3KUY - chains B and J of the 10 polymer chains in the assembly; structure by X-ray diffraction, 2.90 A resolution.

# Chain B
Name: Histone H4
Organism: Xenopus laevis
UniProt: P62799 (H4_XENLA); residues 1-102 here correspond to UniProt positions 2-103 (UniProt number = residue number + 1)
Amino-acid sequence (102 residues; each row starts with the number of its first residue):
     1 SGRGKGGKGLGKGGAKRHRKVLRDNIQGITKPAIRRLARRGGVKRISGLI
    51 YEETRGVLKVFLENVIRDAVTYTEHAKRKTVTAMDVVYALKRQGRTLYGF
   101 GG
Unresolved in the structure: 1-20

# Chain J
Molecule: 145-nt DNA strand
Sequence (145 nucleotides; each row starts with the number of its first residue; numbers below 1 keep their minus sign (DA-72 is residue -72)):
   -72 ATCAATATCCACCTGCAGATACTACCAAAAGTGTATTTGGAAACTGCTCC
   -22 ATCAAAAGGCATGTTCAGCTGATTCAGCTGAACATGCCTTTTGATGGAGC
    28 AGTTTCCAAATACACTTTTGGTAGTATCTGCAGGTGGATATTGAT
Ligand contacts: N-(2,3-epoxypropyl)-1,8-naphthalimide (ATV; 2-[(2R)-oxiran-2-ylmethyl]-1H-benzo[de]isoquinoline-1,3(2H)-dione): DA-16, DG-15, DG-14

# Interface between chain B and chain J
Contacting residue pairs - 12 pairs, chain B then chain J:
  Val21(B) - DT16(J)  phosphate contact
  Arg35(B) - DA8(J)  salt bridge to the phosphate
  Arg45(B) - DG7(J)  sugar contact
  Arg45(B) - DA8(J)  phosphate contact
  Ile46(B) - DG7(J)  sugar contact
  Ile46(B) - DA8(J)  hydrogen bond to the phosphate
  Ser47(B) - DG7(J)  sugar contact
  Gly48(B) - DG7(J)  hydrogen bond to the phosphate
  Arg78(B) - DC27(J)  phosphate contact
  Lys79(B) - DG26(J)  phosphate contact
  Lys79(B) - DC27(J)  hydrogen bond to the phosphate
  Thr80(B) - DC27(J)  hydrogen bond to the phosphate
Interface residues without a listed pair, chain B (13 interface residues in all): Arg23, Arg39, Lys44, Lys77
Interface residues without a listed pair, chain J (8 interface residues in all): DT6, DA9, DT17

# In short
The interface between chain B and chain J involves 13 residues on one side and 8 on the other, with 4 hydrogen
bonds and 1 salt bridge. Polar pairs include Ile46(B)-DA8(J), Gly48(B)-DG7(J) and Lys79(B)-DC27(J). Chain J
binds N-(2,3-epoxypropyl)-1,8-naphthalimide.
Chain B is Histone H4 (Xenopus laevis) and chain J is a 145-nt DNA strand; the structure, DNA Stretching in
the Nucleosome Facilitates Alkylation by an Intercalating Antitumor Agent, was determined by X-ray
diffraction.
